Entry 3LWM (X-ray diffraction, 2.19 A resolution); this record covers chains A and B of the 3 polymer chains in the assembly.

[Chain A]
Name: DNA polymerase I, thermostable
From: Thermus aquaticus
Notes: EC 2.7.7.7; fragment: klenow fragment
UniProtKB: P19821 (DPO1_THEAQ); residues 293-832 here = UniProt positions 293-832
Chain sequence (540 residues; each row starts with the number of its first residue):
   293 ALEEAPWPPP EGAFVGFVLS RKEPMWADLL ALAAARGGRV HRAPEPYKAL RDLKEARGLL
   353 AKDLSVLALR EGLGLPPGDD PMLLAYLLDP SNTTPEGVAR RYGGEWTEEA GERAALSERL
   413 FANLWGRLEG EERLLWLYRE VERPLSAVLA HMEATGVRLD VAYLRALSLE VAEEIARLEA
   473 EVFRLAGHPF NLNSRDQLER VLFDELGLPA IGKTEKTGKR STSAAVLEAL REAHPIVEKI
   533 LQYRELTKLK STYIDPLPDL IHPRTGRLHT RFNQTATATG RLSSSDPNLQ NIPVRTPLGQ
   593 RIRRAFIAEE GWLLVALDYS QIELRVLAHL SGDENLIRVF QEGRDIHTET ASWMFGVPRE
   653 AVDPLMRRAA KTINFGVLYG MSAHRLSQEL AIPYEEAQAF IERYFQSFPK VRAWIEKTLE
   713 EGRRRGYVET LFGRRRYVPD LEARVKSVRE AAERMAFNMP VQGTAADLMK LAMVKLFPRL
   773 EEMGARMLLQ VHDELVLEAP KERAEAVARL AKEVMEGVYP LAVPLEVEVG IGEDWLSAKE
Disordered / not traced: 293-294
Residues lining bound ligands: 2',3'-dideoxyadenosine triphosphate (DDS): Arg587, Ser612, Gln613, Glu615, His639, Arg659, Arg660, Lys663, Phe667, Tyr671, Asp785
What the authors report for this chain:
  - mutagenesis - Y671W: increased catalytic activity on blunt-end extension
  - binding site for 2',3'-dideoxyadenosine triphosphate: Arg587, Tyr671
  - catalytic residues: Lys663 (citing earlier work)
  - mutagenesis - Y671A (5350-fold): decreased catalytic activity
  - mutagenesis - Y671F: unchanged catalytic activity on non-damaged substrates
  - mutagenesis - Y671W: decreased catalytic activity on dATP
  - mutagenesis - Y671F: decreased catalytic activity on abasic site
  - mutagenesis - Y671W: increased catalytic activity on dCMP
  - mutagenesis - Y671W: increased catalytic activity on dTMP

[Chain B]
Molecule: 12-nt DNA strand
Sequence (12 nucleotides; row label = number of the first residue in the row):
   101 GACCACGGCG CX
Modified residues: 2DA (2',3'-dideoxyadenosine-5'-monophosphate) at position 112

[How chain A and chain B interact]
Residue-residue contacts - 38 pairs, chain A then chain B:
  Arg487(A) - DG107(B)  hydrogen bond to the phosphate
  Arg487(A) - DG108(B)  salt bridge to the phosphate
  Thr506(A) - DG107(B)  hydrogen bond to the phosphate
  Thr506(A) - DG108(B)  phosphate contact
  Glu507(A) - DG107(B)  phosphate contact
  Lys508(A) - DC106(B)  phosphate contact
  Lys508(A) - DG107(B)  hydrogen bond to the phosphate
  Thr509(A) - DC106(B)  phosphate contact
  Thr509(A) - DG107(B)  hydrogen bond to the phosphate
  Gly510(A) - DG107(B)  phosphate contact
  Ser513(A) - DG108(B)  hydrogen bond to the phosphate
  Thr514(A) - DG108(B)  hydrogen bond to the phosphate
  Ser515(A) - DG108(B)  phosphate contact
  Ser515(A) - DC109(B)  phosphate contact
  Ala516(A) - DC109(B)  hydrogen bond to the phosphate
  Arg536(A) - DG108(B)  hydrogen bond to the phosphate
  Arg536(A) - DC109(B)  salt bridge to the phosphate
  Lys540(A) - DG108(B)  base contact
  Lys540(A) - DC109(B)  hydrogen bond to the base
  Lys540(A) - DG110(B)  sugar contact
  Leu541(A) - DG110(B)  sugar contact
  Tyr545(A) - DG110(B)  hydrogen bond to the sugar
  Arg573(A) - 2DA_112(B)  base contact
  Asn580(A) - DG110(B)  base contact
  Gln582(A) - DC111(B)  sugar contact
  Asn583(A) - DG110(B)  hydrogen bond to the base
  Asn583(A) - DC111(B)  sugar contact
  Ile584(A) - DC111(B)  sugar contact
  Pro585(A) - DG110(B)  phosphate contact
  Pro585(A) - DC111(B)  phosphate contact
  Val586(A) - DC111(B)  hydrogen bond to the phosphate
  Val586(A) - 2DA_112(B)  phosphate contact
  Arg587(A) - DC111(B)  salt bridge to the phosphate
  Arg587(A) - 2DA_112(B)  salt bridge to the phosphate
  Arg595(A) - DC111(B)  phosphate contact
  Val783(A) - 2DA_112(B)  sugar contact
  His784(A) - 2DA_112(B)  sugar contact
  Asp785(A) - 2DA_112(B)  sugar contact
Interface residues without a listed pair, chain A (27 interface residues in all): Tyr671

[Summary]
27 residues of chain A face 7 of chain B across their interface; the contacts include 12 hydrogen bonds and 4
salt bridges. Polar contacts include Lys540(A)-DC109(B), Asn583(A)-DG110(B) and Tyr545(A)-DG110(B). The paper
reports the catalytic residue Lys663(A); Y671W of chain A increases catalytic activity on blunt-end extension;
3 substitutions were tested in all.
Chain A is DNA polymerase I, thermostable (Thermus aquaticus) and chain B is a 12-nt DNA strand; the
structure, Structure of the large fragment of thermus aquaticus DNA polymerase I in complex with a blunt-ended
..., was determined by X-ray diffraction (same publication as 3LWL).
